Entry 5I6O (X-ray diffraction, 1.45 A resolution); this record covers chain A.

Chain A:
Molecule: Copper-containing nitrite reductase
Organism: Achromobacter cycloclastes
Notes: EC 1.7.2.1; fragment: Copper Nitrite Reductase
Reference sequence: P25006 (NIR_ACHCY); residues 8-339 here correspond to UniProt positions 46-377 (UniProt number = residue number + 38)
Sequence (332 residues; each row starts with the number of its first residue):
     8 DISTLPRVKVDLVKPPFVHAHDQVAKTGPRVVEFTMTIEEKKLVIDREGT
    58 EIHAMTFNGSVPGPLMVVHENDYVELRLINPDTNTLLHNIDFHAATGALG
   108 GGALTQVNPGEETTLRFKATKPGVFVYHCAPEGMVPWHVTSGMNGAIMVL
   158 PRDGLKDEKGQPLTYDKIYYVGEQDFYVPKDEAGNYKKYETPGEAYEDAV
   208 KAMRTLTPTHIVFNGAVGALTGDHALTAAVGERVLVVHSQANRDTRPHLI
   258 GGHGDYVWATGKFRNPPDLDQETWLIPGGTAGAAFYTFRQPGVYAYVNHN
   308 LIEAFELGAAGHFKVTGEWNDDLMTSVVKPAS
Ion coordination: Cu ion site 1: His-95, Cys-136, His-145, Met-150; Cu ion site 2: His-100, His-135, His-306 (together with nitric oxide)
Residues lining bound ligands:
  - nitrogen dioxide (2NO): Arg-250, Arg-253, Asn-307, Glu-310
  - nitric oxide: Asp-98, His-100, His-135, His-255, Ile-257, His-306, Leu-308
  - nitric oxide (NO): Asp-98, His-100, His-135, His-255, Ile-257, His-306, Leu-308
Curated features (UniProtKB/Swiss-Prot):
  - binding site (Cu cation): His-95, His-100, His-135, Cys-136, His-145, Met-150, His-306
From the paper describing this entry:
  - conformationally variable residues (loop rearrangement, side-chain flip): Asp-98, Ala-137 to Met-141
  - Cu ion coordination: His-100, His-135, His-306
  - binding site for nitric oxide: Asp-98
  - catalytic residues: Asp-98, His-255 (citing earlier work)

In short:
Chain A binds nitric oxide and nitrogen dioxide. His-95, Cys-136, His-145 and Met-150 coordinate Cu ion site
1. His-100, His-135 and His-306 form the Cu ion site 2. From UniProt: 7 Cu cation-binding residues. From the
paper: catalytic residues Asp-98 and His-255; a binding site for nitric oxide at Asp-98.
Chain A is Copper-containing nitrite reductase (Achromobacter cycloclastes); the structure, Crystal Structure
of Copper Nitrite Reductase at 100K after 20.70 MGy, was determined by X-ray diffraction, deposited together
with 5I6K, 5I6L, 5I6M, 5I6N and 5I6P.
